PDB entry 5K78 | X-ray diffraction, 2.64 A resolution | chain A

# Chain A
Protein: RNA lariat debranching enzyme, putative
Source organism: Entamoeba histolytica
Reference sequence: C4M1P9 (C4M1P9_ENTHI); residues 1-354 here = UniProt positions 1-354
Chain sequence (360 residues; numbered 1 to 360; the number before each row is that of its first residue):
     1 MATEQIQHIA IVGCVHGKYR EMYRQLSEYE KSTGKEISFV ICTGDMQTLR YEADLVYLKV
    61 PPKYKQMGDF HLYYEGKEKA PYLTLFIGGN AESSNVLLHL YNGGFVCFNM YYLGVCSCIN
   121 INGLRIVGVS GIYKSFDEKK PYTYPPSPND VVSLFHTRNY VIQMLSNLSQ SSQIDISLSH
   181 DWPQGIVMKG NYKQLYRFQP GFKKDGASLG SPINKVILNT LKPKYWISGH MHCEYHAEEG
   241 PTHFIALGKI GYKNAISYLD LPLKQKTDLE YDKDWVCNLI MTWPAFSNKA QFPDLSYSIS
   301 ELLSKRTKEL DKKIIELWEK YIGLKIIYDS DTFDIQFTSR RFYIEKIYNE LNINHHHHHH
Disordered / not traced: 1-4, 352-360
Differences from the reference sequence: engineered mutation Ala91 (His in C4M1P9); expression tag (355-360)
Ion coordination: Zn2+: Cys14, His16, Asp45, His232; Fe2+: Asp45, Asn90, His180, His230
Swiss-Prot annotation at these positions:
  - region: Ser130 to Arg158 (Lariat recognition loop)
  - binding site (a divalent metal cation): Cys14, His16, Asp45, Asn90, His180, His230, His232
  - binding site (RNA): Lys59, Asn90, Lys134, His156, Gly201, Asp205, His230, Met231, His232
  - mutagenesis: Cys14 (C14A: Fails to complement a DBR1-deficient yeast mutant resulting in the accumulation of lariat intron; C14S: Loss of RNA debranching activity ...), Ser130 to Arg158 (Fails to complement a DBR1-deficient yeast mutant resulting in the accumulation of lariat intron), Pro141 to Pro146 (Fails to complement a DBR1-deficient yeast mutant resulting in the accumulation of lariat intron), Lys273 to Asn354 (Fails to complement a DBR1-deficient yeast mutant resulting in the accumulation of lariat intron)
From the paper describing this entry:
  - binding site for branch 2 of branched RNA 5'-UACUAA(2'-GUAUGU)CAAGU-3': Phe198, Cys233 to Lys249, Tyr252
  - binding site for branch 1 of branched RNA 5'-UACUAA(2'-GUAUGU)CAAGU-3': His16, Tyr64

# Summary
Cys14, His16, Asp45 and His232 coordinate Zn2+. UniProt lists 7 divalent metal cation-binding residues, 9
RNA-binding residues and 9 mutagenesis sites. The paper reports a binding site for branch 2 of branched RNA
5'-UACUAA(2'-GUAUGU)CAAGU-3' at Phe198, Cys233 and Tyr252; a binding site for branch 1 of branched RNA
5'-UACUAA(2'-GUAUGU)CAAGU-3' at His16 and Tyr64.
Chain A is RNA lariat debranching enzyme, putative (Entamoeba histolytica); the structure, Dbr1 in complex
with 16-mer branched RNA, was determined by X-ray diffraction (same publication as 5K71, 5K73 and 5K77).
